7YSV - chains A and D of the 4 polymer chains in the assembly; structure by electron microscopy, 8.01 A resolution (very low resolution: no residue pairs are listed; an interface is given only as per-side residue counts).

[Chain A (and D)]
Name: Glutamate receptor
From: Rattus norvegicus
Notes: chain D of this document is another copy of the same molecule, construct and numbering; everything in this record applies to it too
Reference sequence: A0A0G2K830 (A0A0G2K830_RAT); residues 1-837 here correspond to UniProt positions 35-871 (UniProt number = residue number + 34)
Sequence (841 residues; numbered 1 to 841; the number before each row is that of its first residue):
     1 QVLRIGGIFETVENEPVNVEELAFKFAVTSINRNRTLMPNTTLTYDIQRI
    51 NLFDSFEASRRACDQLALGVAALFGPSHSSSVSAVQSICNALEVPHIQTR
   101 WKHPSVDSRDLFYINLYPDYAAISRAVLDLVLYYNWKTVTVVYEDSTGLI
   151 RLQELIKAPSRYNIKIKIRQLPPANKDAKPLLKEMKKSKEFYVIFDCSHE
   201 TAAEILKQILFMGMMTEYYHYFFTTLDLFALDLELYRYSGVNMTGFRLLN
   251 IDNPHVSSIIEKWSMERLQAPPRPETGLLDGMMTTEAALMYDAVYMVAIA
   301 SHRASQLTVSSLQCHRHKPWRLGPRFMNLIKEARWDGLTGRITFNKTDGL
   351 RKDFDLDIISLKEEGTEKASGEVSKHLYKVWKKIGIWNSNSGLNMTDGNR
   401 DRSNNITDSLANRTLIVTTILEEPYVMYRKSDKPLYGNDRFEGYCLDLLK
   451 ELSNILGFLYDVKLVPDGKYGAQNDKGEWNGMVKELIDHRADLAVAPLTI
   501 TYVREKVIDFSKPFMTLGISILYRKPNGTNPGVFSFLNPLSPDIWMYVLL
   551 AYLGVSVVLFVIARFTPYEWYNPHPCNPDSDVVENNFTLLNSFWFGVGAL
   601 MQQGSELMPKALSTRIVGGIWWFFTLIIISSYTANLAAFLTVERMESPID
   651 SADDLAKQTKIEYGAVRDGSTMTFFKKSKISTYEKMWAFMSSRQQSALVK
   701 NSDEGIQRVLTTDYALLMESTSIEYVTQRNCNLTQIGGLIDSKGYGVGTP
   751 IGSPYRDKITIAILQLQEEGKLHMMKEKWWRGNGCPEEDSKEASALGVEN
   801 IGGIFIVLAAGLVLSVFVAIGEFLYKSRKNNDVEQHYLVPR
Unresolved in the structure: 365-380, 528-648, 787-841
Sequence notes: engineered mutation Tyr552 (Cys586 in A0A0G2K830), Val557 (Cys591 in A0A0G2K830); expression tag (838-841)
Disulfide bonds: Cys63-Cys314, Cys731-Cys785

[Chain A / chain D interface]
At this resolution (8 A) residue pairs are not listed: 14 residues of chain A and 12 of chain D lie at the interface.

[In short]
The interface between chain A and chain D involves 14 residues on one side and 12 on the other.
Chain A and chain D are both Glutamate receptor (Rattus norvegicus); the structure, GluK1-1a extracellular
domain captured in SYM2081 bound desensitized state, was determined by electron microscopy (same publication
as 8GPR and 7YSJ).
